Entry 2P48 (X-ray diffraction, 2.30 A resolution); this record covers chains A and B.

# Chain A
Name: Ribonuclease pancreatic
Source organism: Bos taurus
Notes: EC 3.1.27.5
UniProt: P61823 (RNAS1_BOVIN); residues 1-124 here correspond to UniProt positions 27-150 (UniProt number = residue number + 26)
Amino-acid sequence (124 residues; numbered 1 to 124; the number before each row is that of its first residue):
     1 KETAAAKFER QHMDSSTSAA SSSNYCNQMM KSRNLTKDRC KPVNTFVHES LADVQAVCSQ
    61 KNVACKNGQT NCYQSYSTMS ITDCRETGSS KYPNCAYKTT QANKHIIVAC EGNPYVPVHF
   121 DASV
Cystine bridges: Cys26-Cys84, Cys40-Cys95, Cys58-Cys110, Cys65-Cys72
Curated features (UniProtKB/Swiss-Prot):
  - active site: His12 (Proton acceptor), His119 (Proton donor)
  - binding site (substrate): Lys7, Arg10, Lys41 to Thr45, Lys66, Arg85
  - glycosylation: Lys1 (N-linked (Glc) (glycation) lysine), Lys7 (N-linked (Glc) (glycation) lysine), Asn34 (N-linked (GlcNAc...) asparagine), Lys37 (N-linked (Glc) (glycation) lysine), Lys41 (N-linked (Glc) (glycation) lysine)
From the paper describing this entry:
  - binding site for sulfate ion: His12, His119

# Chain B
Name: Antibody cab-RN05
Source organism: Camelus dromedarius
Notes: antibody fragment or engineered binder
Amino-acid sequence (123 residues; each row starts with the number of its first residue; numbers below 1 keep their minus sign (Gly-1 is residue -1)):
    -1 GSQVQMVESG GGLVQAGGSL RLSCAASGYA YTYIYMGWFR QAPGKEREGV AAMDSGGGGT
    59 LYADSVKGRM TISRDKGKNT VYLQMDSLKP EDTATYYCAA GGYELRDRTY GQWGQGTQVT
   119 VSS
Not modelled in the structure: -1 to 0
Cystine bridges: Cys22-Cys96
Modified / non-standard residues: Mse4, Mse34, Mse51, Mse68, Mse83 (selenomethionine; parent Met)
From the paper describing this entry:
  - self-association interface (contacts with another copy of this molecule): Glu6, Gly8, Gly9, Leu11

# How chain A and chain B interact
Pairs across the interface - 27 pairs, chain A then chain B:
  Ser59(A) - Tyr27(B)
  Gln60(A) - Tyr27(B)  hydrogen bond (backbone-side chain)
  Lys61(A) - Tyr27(B)
  Lys61(A) - Tyr29(B)
  Asn62(A) - Tyr27(B)  hydrogen bond (backbone-side chain)
  Asn62(A) - Tyr31(B)
  Asn62(A) - Ile32(B)  hydrogen bond (side chain-backbone)
  Val63(A) - Ile32(B)
  Ala64(A) - Ile32(B)
  Gln69(A) - Tyr101(B)
  Gln69(A) - Arg104(B)  hydrogen bond
  Thr70(A) - Ile32(B)
  Thr70(A) - Tyr33(B)
  Thr70(A) - Gly100(B)  hydrogen bond (side chain-backbone)
  Thr70(A) - Tyr101(B)
  Asn71(A) - Gly99(B)
  Asn71(A) - Gly100(B)
  Asn71(A) - Thr107(B)
  Tyr73(A) - Gly99(B)  hydrogen bond (side chain-backbone)
  Tyr76(A) - Tyr29(B)
  Cys110(A) - Thr107(B)
  Glu111(A) - Arg106(B)
  Gly112(A) - Arg106(B)  hydrogen bond (backbone-backbone)
  Tyr115(A) - Gly99(B)  hydrogen bond (side chain-backbone)
  Tyr115(A) - Thr107(B)  hydrogen bond (side chain-backbone)
  Tyr115(A) - Tyr108(B)
  Tyr115(A) - Gly109(B)
Other interface residues (no listed pair), chain A (16 interface residues in all): Gly68
Other interface residues (no listed pair), chain B (14 interface residues in all): Thr30
Interface features reported in the paper:
  - epitope / paratope residues, chain B: Tyr27(B), Ile32(B), Gly99(B), Gly100(B), Arg106(B), Thr107(B)

# Overview
16 residues of chain A and 14 residues of chain B are in contact, with 9 hydrogen bonds. Polar pairs include
Gln60(A)-Tyr27(B), Asn62(A)-Tyr27(B) and Asn62(A)-Ile32(B). From the paper: a binding site for sulfate ion at
His12(A) and His119(A); epitope/paratope residues Tyr27(B), Ile32(B) and Gly99(B) among others.
Chain A is Ribonuclease pancreatic (Bos taurus) and chain B is Antibody cab-RN05 (Camelus dromedarius); the
structure, Complex of a camelid single-domain vhh antibody fragment with RNASE A at 2.3A resolution:
SE5B-tetra crystal ..., was determined by X-ray diffraction (same publication as 2P43, 2P46 and 2P47).
